6RED - chains Q and S of the 20 polymer chains in the assembly; structure by electron microscopy, 3.00 A resolution.

== Chain Q ==
Name: epsilon: Polytomella F-ATP synthase epsilon subunit
Organism: Polytomella sp. Pringsheim 198.80
Amino-acid sequence (74 residues; numbered 1 to 74; the number before each row is that of its first residue):
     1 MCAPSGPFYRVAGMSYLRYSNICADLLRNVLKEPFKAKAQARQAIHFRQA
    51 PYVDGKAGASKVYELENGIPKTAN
Unresolved in the structure: 1-2

== Chain S ==
Name: ATP synthase gamma chain, mitochondrial
Organism: Polytomella sp. Pringsheim 198.80
UniProt: Q4LDE7 (Q4LDE7_9CHLO); numbering as in UniProt (aligned over 1-317)
Amino-acid sequence (317 residues; row label = number of the first residue in the row):
     1 MALRKAVLSLGLSQGVAAEAVLGSGMFNAVQHESVRYASNQAVKQRIRAI
    51 KNIGKITKAMKMVAASKMKNAQIAVEQSRGLVDPFVRLFGDFPAVNSNKS
   101 VVVAVTSDKGLCGGLNSNITKYTRATLATTESEGKDVVVVSIGDKGRSQL
   151 TRIESQRYQLAIADTYKVRVTFGQASLIVEELIKHNPQSYQILFNKFRSA
   201 ISFKPTVATILSPDLLEKQLEDVTGNSLDAYDIEASHERSDVLRDLTEFH
   251 LGVTLYNAMLENNCSEHASRMSAMENSTKSAGEMLGKLTLDYNRKRQATI
   301 TTELIEIIAGASALMDE
Unresolved in the structure: 1-38, 316-317

== How chain Q and chain S interact ==
Contacting residue pairs - 55 pairs, chain Q then chain S:
  Ser-5(Q) with Asp-241(S)
  Gly-6(Q) with His-237(S), hydrogen bond (backbone-side chain); Asp-241(S)
  Pro-7(Q) with Ser-236(S); Asp-241(S)
  Tyr-9(Q) with Asp-245(S), hydrogen bond
  Arg-10(Q) with Asp-241(S); Arg-244(S); Asp-245(S), salt bridge; Glu-248(S), salt bridge
  Ser-15(Q) with Glu-248(S), hydrogen bond
  Tyr-16(Q) with Asp-245(S)
  Leu-17(Q) with Ser-176(S); Val-179(S), hydrophobic; Glu-248(S)
  Arg-18(Q) with Leu-177(S); Glu-180(S), salt bridge
  Asn-21(Q) with Phe-172(S); Gly-173(S); Ser-176(S), hydrogen bond
  Ala-41(Q) with Arg-169(S); Thr-171(S)
  Arg-42(Q) with Thr-171(S)
  Ala-44(Q) with Thr-171(S), hydrogen bond (backbone-side chain)
  Ile-45(Q) with Gly-173(S); Gln-174(S); Leu-177(S), hydrophobic
  His-46(Q) with Asp-164(S); Val-168(S); Gln-174(S)
  Phe-47(Q) with Ile-162(S), hydrophobic; Ala-163(S); Asp-164(S); Thr-165(S); Gln-174(S); Leu-177(S), hydrophobic; Ile-178(S), hydrophobic; Glu-181(S)
  Arg-48(Q) with Ile-162(S); Ala-163(S), hydrogen bond (backbone-backbone); Asp-164(S), salt bridge
  Gln-49(Q) with Leu-160(S); Ala-161(S); Ile-162(S); Glu-181(S), hydrogen bond
  Ala-50(Q) with Leu-160(S); Ala-161(S), hydrogen bond (backbone-backbone)
  Pro-51(Q) with Gln-159(S)
  Tyr-52(Q) with Arg-147(S), hydrogen bond; Tyr-158(S); Gln-159(S), hydrogen bond (backbone-backbone); Ala-161(S), hydrophobic
  Asp-54(Q) with Ser-155(S), hydrogen bond (backbone-side chain)
  Tyr-63(Q) with Leu-177(S), hydrophobic; Glu-181(S)
Also at the interface, not in a pair above, chain Q (28 interface residues in all): Gln-43, Gly-55, Ile-69, Pro-70, Asn-74
Also at the interface, not in a pair above, chain S (33 interface residues in all): Asp-144, Thr-151, Lys-184, Phe-249, Gly-252

== Summary ==
28 residues of chain Q and 33 residues of chain S are in contact, with 11 hydrogen bonds and 4 salt bridges.
Among the polar pairs are Arg-10(Q)/Asp-245(S), Arg-10(Q)/Glu-248(S) and Arg-18(Q)/Glu-180(S).
Here chain Q is epsilon: Polytomella F-ATP synthase epsilon subunit and chain S is ATP synthase gamma chain,
mitochondrial, both from Polytomella sp. Pringsheim 198.80. Entry 6RED (Cryo-EM structure of Polytomella F-ATP
synthase, Rotary substate 3A, focussed refinement of F1 head and rotor) was determined by electron microscopy
together with 6RD4, 6RD5, 6RD6, 6RD7, 6RD8, 6RD9 and 46 further entries from the same study.
